4FQR - chains D and E of the 12 polymer chains in the assembly; structure by X-ray diffraction, 4.10 A resolution (low resolution: residue-level contacts below are approximate; hydrogen-bond / salt-bridge calls are withheld).

Chain D:
Molecule: Hemagglutinin HA2 chain
Organism: Influenza A virus
Reference sequence: Q91MA7 (HEMA_I68A4); residues 1-174 here correspond to UniProt positions 346-519 (UniProt number = residue number + 345)
Chain sequence (174 residues; each row starts with the number of its first residue):
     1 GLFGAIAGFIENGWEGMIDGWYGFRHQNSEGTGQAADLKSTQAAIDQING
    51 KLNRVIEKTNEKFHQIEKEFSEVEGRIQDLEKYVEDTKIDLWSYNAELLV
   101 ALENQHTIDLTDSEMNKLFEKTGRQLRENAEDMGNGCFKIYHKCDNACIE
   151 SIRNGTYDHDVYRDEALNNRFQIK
Not modelled in the structure: 173-174
Disulfide bonds: Cys144-Cys148
Covalent attachments: N-acetylglucosamine (NAG) linked to Asn154
Swiss-Prot annotation at these positions:
  - glycosylation: Asn154 (N-linked (GlcNAc...) asparagine)

Chain E:
Molecule: Hemagglutinin HA1 chain
Organism: Influenza A virus
Reference sequence: Q91MA7 (HEMA_I68A4); residues 11-329 here correspond to UniProt positions 27-345 (UniProt number = residue number + 16)
Chain sequence (323 residues; row label = number of the first residue in the row):
     7 ADPGATLCLGHHAVPNGTLVKTITDDQIEVTNATELVQSSSTGKICNNPH
    57 RILDGIDCTLIDALLGDPHCDVFQNETWDLFVERSKAFSNCYPYDVPDYA
   107 SLRSLVASSGTLEFITEGFTWTGVTQNGGSNACKRGPGSGFFSRLNWLTK
   157 SGSTYPVLNVTMPNNDNFDKLYIWGVHHPSTNQEQTSLYVQASGRVTVST
   207 RRSQQTIIPNIGSRPWVRGLSSRISIYWTIVKPGDVLVINSNGNLIAPRG
   257 YFKMRTGKSSIMRSDAPIDTCISECITPNGSIPNDKPFQNVNKITYGACP
   307 KYVKQNTLKLATGMRNVPEKQTR
Not modelled in the structure: 7-8, 327-329
Disulfide bonds: Cys52-Cys277, Cys64-Cys76, Cys97-Cys139, Cys281-Cys305
Covalent attachments: N-acetylglucosamine (NAG) linked to Asn81, Asn165, Asn285
Construct notes: expression tag (7-10)
Swiss-Prot annotation at these positions:
  - site: Arg329 (Cleavage)
  - glycosylation (N-linked (GlcNAc...) asparagine): Asn22, Asn38, Asn81, Asn165, Asn285

Interface between chain D and chain E:
Pairs across the interface (9; chain D residue first):
  Gln47(D) with Thr30(E)
  Gly50(D) with Thr30(E)
  Lys51(D) with Ile29(E); Thr30(E)
  Arg54(D) with Lys27(E); Thr28(E); Ile29(E); Asp31(E)
  Glu103(D) with Ile29(E)
Other interface residues (no listed pair), chain D (8 interface residues in all): Asp46, Glu57, His106
Other interface residues (no listed pair), chain E (6 interface residues in all): Asp32

Summary:
8 residues of chain D face 6 of chain E across their interface. N-acetylglucosamine is covalently linked to
Asn154(D). Covalently linked N-acetylglucosamine: at Asn81(E), Asn165(E) and Asn285(E).
Here chain D is Hemagglutinin HA2 chain and chain E is Hemagglutinin HA1 chain, both from Influenza A virus.
Entry 4FQR (Crystal structure of broadly neutralizing antibody C05 bound to H3 influenza hemagglutinin) was
determined by X-ray diffraction (same publication as 4FNK, 4FNL and 4FP8).
